PDB entry 5NJA | X-ray diffraction, 1.40 A resolution | chains A and B of the 3 polymer chains in the assembly

Chain A:
Name: Metalloprotease TldD
Source organism: Escherichia coli str. K-12 substr. MG1655
Notes: EC 3.4.-.-
UniProtKB: P0AGG8 (TLDD_ECOLI); residues 1-481 here = UniProt positions 1-481
Sequence (495 residues; row label = number of the first residue in the row; numbers below 1 keep their minus sign (Met-13 is residue -13)):
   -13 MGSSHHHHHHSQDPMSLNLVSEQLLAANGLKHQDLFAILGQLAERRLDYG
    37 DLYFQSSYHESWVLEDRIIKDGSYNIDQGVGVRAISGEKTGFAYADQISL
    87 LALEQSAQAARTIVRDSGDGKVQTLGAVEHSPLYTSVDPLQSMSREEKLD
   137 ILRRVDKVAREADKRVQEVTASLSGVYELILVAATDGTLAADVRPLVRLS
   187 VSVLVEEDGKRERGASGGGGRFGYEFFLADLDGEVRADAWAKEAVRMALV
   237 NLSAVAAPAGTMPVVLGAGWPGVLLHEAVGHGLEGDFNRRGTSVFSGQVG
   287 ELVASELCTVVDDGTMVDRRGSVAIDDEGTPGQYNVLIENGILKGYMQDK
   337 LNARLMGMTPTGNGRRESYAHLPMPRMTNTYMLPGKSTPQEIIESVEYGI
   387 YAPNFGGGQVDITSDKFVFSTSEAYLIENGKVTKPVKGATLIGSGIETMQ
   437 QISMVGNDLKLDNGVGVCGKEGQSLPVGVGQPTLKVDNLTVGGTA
Unresolved in the structure: -13 to 1
Differences from the reference sequence: initiating methionine (-13); expression tag (-12 to 0); engineered mutation Asp401 (Gly in P0AGG8)
Ion coordination: Na+: Ser117 (shared with 1 residue of chain C); Zn2+: His262, His267, Cys454 (shared with 1 residue of chain E)
What the authors report for this chain:
  - mutagenesis - H267A: decreased stability
  - mutagenesis - H262A: abolished catalytic activity
  - mutagenesis - H262A: unchanged binding to Zn2+
  - catalytic residues: Glu263, Gly394, Gly455 (proposed by the authors, not directly observed)
  - mutagenesis - E270A, D272A: decreased expression

Chain B:
Name: Metalloprotease PmbA
Source organism: Escherichia coli str. K-12 substr. MG1655
Notes: EC 3.4.-.-
UniProtKB: P0AFK0 (PMBA_ECOLI); numbering as in UniProt (aligned over 1-450)
Sequence (450 residues; each row starts with the number of its first residue):
     1 MALAMKVISQVEAQRKILEEAVSTALELASGKSDGAEVAVSKTTGISVST
    51 RYGEVENVEFNSDGALGITVYHQNRKGSASSTDLSPQAIARTVQAALDIA
   101 RYTSPDPCAGVADKELLAFDAPDLDLFHPAEVSPDEAIELAARAEQAALQ
   151 ADKRITNTEGGSFNSHYGVKVFGNSHGMLQGYCSTRHSLSSCVIAEENGD
   201 MERDYAYTIGRAMSDLQTPEWVGADCARRTLSRLSPRKLSTMKAPVIFAN
   251 EVATGLFGHLVGAIAGGSVYRKSTFLLDSLGKQILPDWLTIEEHPHLLKG
   301 LASTPFDSEGVRTERRDIIKDGILTQWLLTSYSARKLGLKSTGHAGGIHN
   351 WRIAGQGLSFEQMLKEMGTGLVVTELMGQGVSAITGDYSRGAAGFWVENG
   401 EIQYPVSEITIAGNLKDMWRNIVTVGNDIETRSNIQCGSVLLPEMKIAGQ
Unresolved in the structure: 1-7
Ion coordination: Na+: Ser30, Ser33

Interface between chain A and chain B:
Pairs across the interface (133; chain A residue first):
  Trp48(A) - Ile99(B)  hydrophobic
  Trp48(A) - Thr103(B)
  Glu51(A) - Tyr270(B)  hydrogen bond
  Glu51(A) - Arg271(B)  salt bridge
  Ile54(A) - Ser104(B)
  Ile54(A) - Pro105(B)
  Ile54(A) - Asp106(B)
  Ile55(A) - Thr103(B)
  Ile55(A) - Ser104(B)  hydrogen bond (backbone-backbone)
  Lys56(A) - Lys76(B)
  Lys56(A) - Asp106(B)  salt bridge
  Lys56(A) - Tyr270(B)
  Lys56(A) - Tyr332(B)  hydrogen bond
  Asp57(A) - Lys76(B)
  Asp57(A) - Thr103(B)
  Gly58(A) - Gly77(B)
  Gly58(A) - Ser78(B)  hydrogen bond (backbone-backbone)
  Gly58(A) - Ile99(B)
  Gly58(A) - Thr103(B)
  Ser59(A) - Ser78(B)
  Ser59(A) - Ile99(B)
  Tyr60(A) - Ser78(B)  hydrogen bond (backbone-backbone)
  Tyr60(A) - Ala79(B)
  Tyr60(A) - Ser80(B)  hydrogen bond (backbone-backbone)
  Tyr60(A) - Ala95(B)  hydrophobic
  Tyr60(A) - Ile99(B)
  Asn61(A) - Ser80(B)  hydrogen bond
  Ile62(A) - Ser80(B)  hydrogen bond (backbone-backbone)
  Ile62(A) - Ser81(B)
  Ile62(A) - Thr82(B)
  Asp63(A) - Thr82(B)  hydrogen bond
  Gln64(A) - Thr82(B)  hydrogen bond
  Gln64(A) - Asp83(B)
  Glu74(A) - Arg51(B)
  Glu74(A) - Glu56(B)
  Lys75(A) - Glu54(B)  salt bridge
  Lys75(A) - Val55(B)
  Lys75(A) - Glu56(B)
  Thr76(A) - Glu56(B)  hydrogen bond (backbone-backbone)
  Thr76(A) - Asn57(B)
  Thr76(A) - Val58(B)  hydrogen bond (backbone-backbone)
  Gly77(A) - Val58(B)
  Phe78(A) - Val58(B)  hydrogen bond (backbone-backbone)
  Phe78(A) - Glu59(B)
  Phe78(A) - Phe60(B)  hydrogen bond (backbone-backbone)
  Tyr80(A) - Phe60(B)
  Tyr80(A) - Asn61(B)  hydrogen bond
  Tyr80(A) - Ser62(B)  hydrogen bond (side chain-backbone)
  Tyr80(A) - Asp63(B)  hydrogen bond
  Asp82(A) - Gly64(B)
  Asp82(A) - Thr82(B)
  Ala95(A) - Phe60(B)
  Ile99(A) - Val55(B)  hydrophobic
  Ile99(A) - Glu56(B)
  Ile99(A) - Val58(B)  hydrophobic
  Arg101(A) - Asp135(B)  salt bridge
  Arg131(A) - Tyr102(B)
  Glu154(A) - Arg271(B)
  Leu190(A) - Arg271(B)
  Leu190(A) - Lys272(B)
  Leu190(A) - Ile384(B)  hydrophobic
  Arg197(A) - Lys272(B)
  Arg197(A) - Leu277(B)
  Arg197(A) - Ile384(B)
  Glu198(A) - Ile384(B)
  Glu198(A) - Thr385(B)
  Arg199(A) - Ser273(B)
  Arg199(A) - Ile384(B)
  Ala245(A) - Thr241(B)
  Ala245(A) - Lys446(B)
  Gly246(A) - Thr241(B)
  Gly246(A) - Ala448(B)
  Gly246(A) - Gly449(B)
  Thr247(A) - Gly449(B)  hydrogen bond (side chain-backbone)
  Thr247(A) - Gln450(B)
  Arg276(A) - Arg51(B)  hydrogen bond (backbone-side chain)
  Arg276(A) - Glu56(B)  salt bridge
  Arg276(A) - Asn157(B)  hydrogen bond (backbone-side chain)
  Gly277(A) - Asn157(B)
  Gly277(A) - Met201(B)
  Thr278(A) - Thr158(B)
  Thr278(A) - Glu159(B)
  Thr278(A) - Ile194(B)
  Thr278(A) - Met201(B)
  Ser279(A) - Met201(B)
  Val280(A) - Met201(B)
  Leu358(A) - Asn57(B)
  Leu358(A) - Glu59(B)
  Gly393(A) - Gln379(B)
  Gly394(A) - Gln379(B)
  Gln395(A) - Met377(B)
  Gln395(A) - Gly378(B)  hydrogen bond (side chain-backbone)
  Val396(A) - Met377(B)
  Asp397(A) - Arg203(B)  salt bridge
  Asp397(A) - Arg233(B)  salt bridge
  Asp397(A) - Met377(B)
  Ile398(A) - Arg203(B)
  Thr399(A) - Ile194(B)
  Thr399(A) - Met201(B)
  Thr399(A) - Glu202(B)
  Thr399(A) - Arg203(B)  hydrogen bond
  Ser400(A) - Met201(B)
  Ser400(A) - Glu202(B)
  Lys402(A) - Met377(B)
  Lys402(A) - Ser407(B)
  Lys402(A) - Glu408(B)  salt bridge
  Val404(A) - Met377(B)
  Val404(A) - Gly378(B)
  Ser406(A) - Gly380(B)
  Lys423(A) - Asp387(B)  salt bridge
  Ala425(A) - Ser389(B)
  Thr426(A) - Gly380(B)
  Thr426(A) - Ser389(B)  hydrogen bond (side chain-backbone)
  Thr426(A) - Gly391(B)
  Thr426(A) - Thr410(B)
  Ile428(A) - Glu408(B)
  Ile428(A) - Ile409(B)
  Ile428(A) - Thr410(B)
  Gly429(A) - Glu408(B)
  Ser430(A) - Glu408(B)  hydrogen bond
  Thr476(A) - Lys238(B)  hydrogen bond
  Thr476(A) - Ala448(B)
  Thr476(A) - Gly449(B)
  Val477(A) - Ala448(B)
  Gly478(A) - Ser389(B)  hydrogen bond (backbone-side chain)
  Gly478(A) - Thr410(B)
  Gly478(A) - Ala412(B)
  Gly479(A) - Ala412(B)
  Gly479(A) - Lys446(B)
  Thr480(A) - Ala412(B)
  Thr480(A) - Gly413(B)
  Thr480(A) - Lys446(B)
  Ala481(A) - Lys446(B)
Also at the interface, not in a pair above, chain A (71 interface residues in all): Asp52, Ala79, Thr98, Glu132, Leu135, Phe273, Arg275, Tyr355, Phe403, Gly424
Also at the interface, not in a pair above, chain B (66 interface residues in all): Lys336, Arg390, Ala392

In short:
71 residues of chain A and 66 residues of chain B are in contact; the contacts include 26 hydrogen bonds and 9
salt bridges. Among the polar pairs are Glu51(A)-Arg271(B), Lys56(A)-Asp106(B) and Lys75(A)-Glu54(B). The
paper reports catalytic residues Glu263(A), Gly394(A) and Gly455(A); E270A and D272A of chain A reduce
expression; 4 substitutions were tested in all.
Chain A is Metalloprotease TldD and chain B is Metalloprotease PmbA, both from Escherichia coli str. K-12
substr. MG1655; the structure, E. coli Microcin-processing metalloprotease TldD/E with angiotensin analogue
bound, was determined by X-ray diffraction, deposited together with 5NJ9, 5NJB, 5NJC and 5NJF.
